PDB entry 9E23 | electron microscopy, 6.20 A resolution (low resolution: residue-level contacts below are approximate; hydrogen-bond / salt-bridge calls are withheld) | chains d and h of the 16 polymer chains in the assembly

# Chain d
Name: Dynein light chain 1, cytoplasmic
From: Homo sapiens
UniProtKB: P63167 (DYL1_HUMAN); residue numbers follow UniProt; this construct covers 1-89
Sequence (89 residues; numbered 1 to 89; the number before each row is that of its first residue):
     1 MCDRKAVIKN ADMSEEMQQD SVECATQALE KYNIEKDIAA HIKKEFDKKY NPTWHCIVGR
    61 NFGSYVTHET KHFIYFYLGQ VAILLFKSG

# Chain h
Name: Isoform 2C of Cytoplasmic dynein 1 intermediate chain 2
From: Homo sapiens
UniProtKB: Q13409 (DC1I2_HUMAN), isoform Q13409-3; numbering as in UniProt (aligned over 1-612)
Sequence (612 residues; numbered 1 to 612; the number before each row is that of its first residue):
     1 MSDKSELKAE LERKKQRLAQ IREEKKRKEE ERKKKETDQK KEAVAPVQEE SDLEKKRREA
    61 EALLQSMGLT PESPIVPPPM SPSSKSVSTP SEAGSQDSGD GAVGSRRGPI KLGMAKITQV
   121 DFPPREIVTY TKETQTPVMA QPKEDEEEDD DVVAPKPPIE PEEEKTLKKD EENDSKAPPH
   181 ELTEEEKQQI LHSEEFLSFF DHSTRIVERA LSEQINIFFD YSGRDLEDKE GEIQAGAKLS
   241 LNRQFFDERW SKHRVVSCLD WSSQYPELLV ASYNNNEDAP HEPDGVALVW NMKYKKTTPE
   301 YVFHCQSAVM SATFAKFHPN LVVGGTYSGQ IVLWDNRSNK RTPVQRTPLS AAAHTHPVYC
   361 VNVVGTQNAH NLISISTDGK ICSWSLDMLS HPQDSMELVH KQSKAVAVTS MSFPVGDVNN
   421 FVVGSEEGSV YTACRHGSKA GISEMFEGHQ GPITGIHCHA AVGAVDFSHL FVTSSFDWTV
   481 KLWSTKNNKP LYSFEDNAGY VYDVMWSPTH PALFACVDGM GRLDLWNLNN DTEVPTASIS
   541 VEGNPALNRV RWTHSGREIA VGDSEGQIVI YDVGEQIAVP RNDEWARFGR TLAEINANRA
   601 DAEEEAATRI PA
Not modelled in the structure: 1-109, 141-612
Sequence notes: conflict Ser484 (Thr in Q13409), Gly499 (Asp in Q13409)

# How chain d and chain h interact
Pairs across the interface (6; chain d residue first):
  Arg60(d) with Pro137(h)
  Phe62(d) with Thr136(h)
  His68(d) with Val128(h); Tyr130(h)
  Glu69(d) with Val128(h)
  Tyr75(d) with Lys132(h)
Other interface residues (no listed pair), chain d (10 interface residues in all): Asn10, Gly63, Val66, Thr67, Thr70
Other interface residues (no listed pair), chain h (9 interface residues in all): Thr129, Thr131, Thr134, Met139

# Summary
Chain d and chain h form an interface of 10 and 9 residues respectively.
Chain d is Dynein light chain 1, cytoplasmic and chain h is Isoform 2C of Cytoplasmic dynein 1 intermediate
chain 2, both from Homo sapiens; the structure, Cryo-EM structure of Pre-Chi dynein tail, was determined by
electron microscopy (same publication as 9DZY, 9E0T, 9E0W, 9E22 and 9E28).
